3TND - chains C and E of the 8 polymer chains in the assembly; structure by X-ray diffraction, 2.70 A resolution.

== Chain C (and E) ==
Protein: tRNA(fMet)-specific endonuclease VapC
Source organism: Shigella flexneri
Notes: EC 3.1.-.-; chain E of this document is another copy of the same molecule, construct and numbering; everything in this record applies to it too
UniProtKB: O06662 (VAPC_SHIFL); residue numbers follow UniProt; this construct covers 1-132
Sequence (132 residues; row label = number of the first residue in the row):
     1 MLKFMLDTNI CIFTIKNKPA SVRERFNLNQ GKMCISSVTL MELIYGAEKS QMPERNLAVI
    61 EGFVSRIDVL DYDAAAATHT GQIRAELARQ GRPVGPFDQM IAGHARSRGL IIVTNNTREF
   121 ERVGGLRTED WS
Curated features (UniProtKB/Swiss-Prot):
  - binding site (Mg(2+)): D7, D98
What the authors report for this chain:
  - catalytic residues: D7, E42, D98 (by similarity / conservation)

== How chain C and chain E interact ==
Pairs across the interface (48):
  S37(C) - Y72(E)  hydrogen bond (side chain-backbone)
  S37(C) - A77(E)
  V38(C) - M100(E)  hydrophobic
  L40(C) - A74(E)  hydrophobic
  M41(C) - Y72(E)
  M41(C) - A77(E)
  M41(C) - T80(E)
  M41(C) - G81(E)
  M41(C) - R84(E)
  I44(C) - T78(E)
  I44(C) - G81(E)
  I44(C) - Q82(E)
  Y45(C) - G81(E)
  Y45(C) - R84(E)
  Y45(C) - A85(E)
  E48(C) - Q82(E)
  E48(C) - A85(E)
  E48(C) - R89(E)  hydrogen bond (backbone-side chain)
  K49(C) - A85(E)
  D71(C) - D71(E)
  D71(C) - Y72(E)
  D71(C) - D73(E)
  D71(C) - A74(E)
  Y72(C) - S37(E)  hydrogen bond (backbone-side chain)
  Y72(C) - M41(E)
  Y72(C) - D71(E)
  Y72(C) - Y72(E)  hydrogen bond (backbone-backbone)
  D73(C) - S37(E)
  D73(C) - D71(E)
  A74(C) - L40(E)  hydrophobic
  A74(C) - D71(E)
  A77(C) - S37(E)
  A77(C) - M41(E)
  T78(C) - I44(E)
  T80(C) - M41(E)
  G81(C) - M41(E)
  G81(C) - I44(E)
  G81(C) - Y45(E)
  R84(C) - M41(E)
  R84(C) - Y45(E)
  R84(C) - F97(E)
  A85(C) - Y45(E)
  A85(C) - E48(E)
  R89(C) - E48(E)
  P96(C) - F97(E)  hydrophobic
  F97(C) - R84(E)
  M100(C) - V38(E)  hydrophobic
  M100(C) - M100(E)  hydrophobic
Other interface residues (no listed pair), chain C (24 interface residues in all): Q82, A88
Other interface residues (no listed pair), chain E (26 interface residues in all): E42, K49, V69, A88, P96

== In short ==
Chain C and chain E form an interface of 24 and 26 residues respectively; the contacts include 4 hydrogen
bonds. Among the polar pairs are S37(C)-Y72(E), E48(C)-R89(E) and Y72(C)-Y72(E). From UniProt: Mg2+-binding
residues D7(C) and D98(C) on chain C. The paper reports catalytic residues D7(C), E42(C) and D98(C).
Chain C and chain E are both tRNA(fMet)-specific endonuclease VapC (Shigella flexneri); the structure, Crystal
structure of Shigella flexneri VapBC toxin-antitoxin complex, was determined by X-ray diffraction.
